Entry 5NIF (X-ray diffraction, 3.00 A resolution); this record covers chains N and V of the 30 polymer chains in the assembly.

[Chain N]
Molecule: Proteasome subunit beta type-7
From: Saccharomyces cerevisiae (strain ATCC 204508 / S288c)
Notes: EC 3.4.25.1
Reference sequence: P30657 (PSB7_YEAST); the author numbering skips numbers that UniProt does not, so the offset changes along the chain: -41 to -1 = UniProt 1-41; 1-225 = UniProt 42-266
Amino-acid sequence (266 residues; each row starts with the number of its first residue; note: 1 number in that range is skipped by the numbering (no residue carries it; nothing is unmodelled there); numbers below 1 keep their minus sign (Met-41 is residue -41)):
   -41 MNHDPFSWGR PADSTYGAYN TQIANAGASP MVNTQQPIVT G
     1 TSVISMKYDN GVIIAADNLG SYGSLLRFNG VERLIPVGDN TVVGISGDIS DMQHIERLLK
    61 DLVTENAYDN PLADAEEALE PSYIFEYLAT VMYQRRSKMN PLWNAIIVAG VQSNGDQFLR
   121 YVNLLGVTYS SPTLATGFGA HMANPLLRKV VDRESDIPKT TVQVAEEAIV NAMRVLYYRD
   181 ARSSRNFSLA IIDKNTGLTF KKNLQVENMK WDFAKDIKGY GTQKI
Not modelled in the structure: -41 to -8
Residues lining bound ligands: Mg2+ (MG): Asn18, Gly30, Glu32, Ser188, Lys202

[Chain V]
Molecule: Proteasome subunit beta type-1
From: Saccharomyces cerevisiae (strain ATCC 204508 / S288c)
Notes: EC 3.4.25.1
Reference sequence: P38624 (PSB1_YEAST); residues -18 to 196 here correspond to UniProt positions 1-215 (UniProt number = residue number + 19)
Amino-acid sequence (215 residues; row label = number of the first residue in the row; numbers below 1 keep their minus sign (Met-18 is residue -18)):
   -18 MNGIQVDINR LKKGEVSLGT SIMAVTFKDG VILGADSRTT TGAYIANRVT DKLTRVHDKI
    42 WCCRSGSAAD TQAIADIVQY HLELYTSQYG TPSTETAASV FKELCYENKD NLTAGIIVAG
   102 YDDKNKGEVY TIPLGGSVHK LPYAIAGSGS TFIYGYCDKN FRENMSKEET VDFIKHSLSQ
   162 AIKWDGSSGG VIRMVVLTAA GVERLIFYPD EYEQL
Not modelled in the structure: -18 to 0
UniProt features mapped onto this chain:
  - active site: Thr1 (Nucleophile)
  - modified residue: Met-18 (N-acetylmethionine)

[How chain N and chain V interact]
Residue-residue contacts (64):
  Ser24(N) with Trp165(V); Asp166(V); Gly167(V), hydrogen bond (backbone-backbone)
  Leu25(N) with Phe133(V), hydrophobic; Trp165(V)
  Leu26(N) with Lys164(V); Trp165(V), hydrogen bond (backbone-backbone); Gly167(V)
  Arg27(N) with Trp165(V)
  Phe138(N) with Ala24(V); Tyr25(V)
  Tyr177(N) with Glu194(V), hydrogen bond
  Tyr178(N) with Ile26(V); Arg29(V)
  Arg179(N) with Ala24(V); Tyr25(V); Ile26(V), hydrogen bond (side chain-backbone); Ala27(V), hydrogen bond (side chain-backbone)
  Asp180(N) with Ala24(V); Ile26(V)
  Ala181(N) with Arg19(V); Thr21(V); Ala24(V), hydrogen bond (backbone-backbone); Ile26(V); Gly167(V)
  Arg182(N) with Gly167(V)
  Arg185(N) with Asp191(V), salt bridge; Glu194(V), salt bridge
  Met209(N) with Pro190(V), hydrophobic; Asp191(V)
  Lys210(N) with Arg29(V), hydrogen bond (backbone-side chain)
  Trp211(N) with Arg29(V); Val30(V), hydrophobic; Gly171(V); Tyr189(V); Pro190(V)
  Asp212(N) with Tyr189(V)
  Phe213(N) with Arg29(V); Val30(V), hydrophobic
  Ala214(N) with Val30(V), hydrophobic; Val172(V), hydrophobic; Arg174(V), hydrogen bond (backbone-side chain); Ile187(V)
  Lys215(N) with Ile187(V); Tyr189(V)
  Ile217(N) with Val30(V), hydrophobic; Asp32(V); Arg174(V)
  Lys218(N) with Asp32(V)
  Gly219(N) with Asp32(V), hydrogen bond (backbone-side chain)
  Tyr220(N) with Thr35(V); Arg45(V); Gln53(V), hydrogen bond (side chain-backbone); Ala56(V); Asp57(V), hydrogen bond
  Gln223(N) with Asp32(V); Leu34(V); Thr35(V); Arg36(V), hydrogen bond (side chain-backbone); Trp42(V); Arg185(V)
  Ile225(N) with Arg36(V); Trp42(V), hydrophobic; Arg185(V), hydrogen bond (backbone-side chain)
Other interface residues (no listed pair), chain N (26 interface residues in all): Met142
Other interface residues (no listed pair), chain V (34 interface residues in all): Asn28, Ile163, Ser168

[Summary]
26 residues of chain N face 34 of chain V across their interface; the contacts include 13 hydrogen bonds and 2
salt bridges. Among the polar pairs are Arg185(N)-Asp191(V), Arg185(N)-Glu194(V) and Tyr177(N)-Glu194(V).
Bound to chain N: Mg2+.
Chain N is Proteasome subunit beta type-7 and chain V is Proteasome subunit beta type-1, both from
Saccharomyces cerevisiae (strain ATCC 204508 / S288c); the structure, Yeast 20S proteasome in complex with
Blm-pep activator, was determined by X-ray diffraction.
